8VNN - chains d and A of the 6 polymer chains in the assembly; structure by X-ray diffraction, 1.79 A resolution.

[Chain d]
Molecule: 8-nt DNA strand
Sequence (8 nucleotides; numbered 514 to 521; the number before each row is that of its first residue):
   514 GAGAGTCA
Bound ions: Mn2+: DG514 (shared with Asn119(A) of chain A; 1 residue of chain D); Na+: DG514 (shared with Asn119(A) of chain A; 1 residue of chain D)

[Chain A]
Name: Intron-encoded endonuclease I-PpoI
Source organism: Physarum polycephalum
Notes: EC 3.1.-.-
UniProtKB: Q94702 (PPO1_PHYPO); numbering as in UniProt (aligned over 2-163)
Chain sequence (162 residues; each row starts with the number of its first residue):
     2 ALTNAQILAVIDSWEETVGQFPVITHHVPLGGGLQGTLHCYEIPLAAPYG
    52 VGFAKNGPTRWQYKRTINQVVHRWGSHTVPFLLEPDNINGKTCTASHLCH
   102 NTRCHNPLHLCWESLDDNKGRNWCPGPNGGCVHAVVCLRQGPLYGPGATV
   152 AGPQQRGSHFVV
Bound ions: Zn2+ site 1: Cys41, Cys100, Cys105, His110; Mn2+: Asn119 (shared with 1 residue of chain D; DG514(d) of chain d); Na+: Asn119 (shared with 1 residue of chain D; DG514(d) of chain d); Zn2+ site 2: Cys125, Cys132, His134, Cys138
What the authors report for this chain:
  - catalytic residues: His98
  - mutagenesis - H78A/H98A, H98A: decreased catalytic activity
  - mutagenesis - H78A: unchanged catalytic activity

[How chain d and chain A interact]
Pairs across the interface (20; chain d residue first):
  DG514(d) - Arg61(A)  base contact
  DG514(d) - Thr95(A)  phosphate contact
  DG514(d) - Ala96(A)  phosphate contact
  DG514(d) - Ser97(A)  phosphate contact
  DG514(d) - His98(A)  salt bridge to the phosphate
  DG514(d) - Leu116(A)  sugar contact
  DG514(d) - Asn119(A)  hydrogen bond to the phosphate
  DA515(d) - Asn57(A)  base contact
  DA515(d) - Arg61(A)  salt bridge to the phosphate
  DA515(d) - Thr79(A)  phosphate contact
  DA515(d) - Thr95(A)  phosphate contact
  DA515(d) - Ala96(A)  hydrogen bond to the phosphate
  DA515(d) - Trp113(A)  phosphate contact
  DG516(d) - Asn57(A)  hydrogen bond to the base
  DG516(d) - Gln63(A)  base contact
  DG516(d) - Gly76(A)  hydrogen bond to the phosphate
  DA517(d) - Asn57(A)  base contact
  DA517(d) - Gln63(A)  hydrogen bond to the base
  DA517(d) - Arg74(A)  hydrogen bond to the base
  DG518(d) - Arg74(A)  hydrogen bond to the base
Interface residues without a listed pair, chain A (15 interface residues in all): Trp75, Thr103

[In short]
5 residues of chain d and 15 residues of chain A are in contact; the contacts include 7 hydrogen bonds and 2
salt bridges. Among the polar pairs are DG516(d)-Asn57(A), DA517(d)-Gln63(A) and DA517(d)-Arg74(A). Asn119(A)
and DG514(d) coordinate Mn2+. The paper reports the catalytic residue His98(A); H78A/H98A and H98A of chain A
reduce catalytic activity.
Here chain d is an 8-nt DNA strand and chain A is Intron-encoded endonuclease I-PpoI (Physarum polycephalum).
Entry 8VNN (Homing endonuclease I-PpoI-DNA complex:reaction at pH6.0 (K+ MES) with 500 uM Mn2+ for 480s) was
determined by X-ray diffraction, deposited together with 8VMO, 8VMP, 8VMQ, 8VMR, 8VMS, 8VMT and 35 further
entries.
